Entry 6GZV (electron microscopy, 4.00 A resolution); this record covers chains B and C of the 4 polymer chains in the assembly.

== Chain B ==
Name: Capsid protein VP2
Source organism: Coxsackievirus B3 (strain Nancy)
Notes: EC 3.4.22.29, 3.6.1.15, 3.4.22.28, 2.7.7.48
Reference sequence: P03313 (POLG_CXB3N); residues 1-263 here correspond to UniProt positions 70-332 (UniProt number = residue number + 69)
Chain sequence (263 residues; row label = number of the first residue in the row):
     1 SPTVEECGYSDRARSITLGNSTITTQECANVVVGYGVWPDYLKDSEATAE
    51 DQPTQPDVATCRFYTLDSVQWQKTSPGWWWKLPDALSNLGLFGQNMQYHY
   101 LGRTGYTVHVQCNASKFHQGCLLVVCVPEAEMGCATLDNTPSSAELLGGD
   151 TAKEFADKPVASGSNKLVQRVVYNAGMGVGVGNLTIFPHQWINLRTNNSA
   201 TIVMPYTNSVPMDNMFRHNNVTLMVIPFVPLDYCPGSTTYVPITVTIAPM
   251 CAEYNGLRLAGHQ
Not modelled in the structure: 1-7, 263
UniProt features mapped onto this chain:
  - site: Gln-263 (Cleavage)

== Chain C ==
Name: Capsid protein VP3
Source organism: Coxsackievirus B3 (strain Nancy)
Notes: EC 3.4.22.29, 3.6.1.15, 3.4.22.28, 2.7.7.48
Reference sequence: P03313 (POLG_CXB3N); residues 1-238 here correspond to UniProt positions 333-570 (UniProt number = residue number + 332)
Chain sequence (238 residues; row label = number of the first residue in the row):
     1 GLPTMNTPGSCQFLTSDDFQSPSAMPQYDVTPEMRIPGEVKNLMEIAEVD
    51 SVVPVQNVGEKVNSMEAYQIPVRSNEGSGTQVFGFPLQPGYSSVFSRTLL
   101 GEILNYYTHWSGSIKLTFMFCGSAMATGKFLLAYSPPGAGAPTKRVDAML
   151 GTHVIWDVGLQSSCVLCIPWISQTHYRFVASDEYTAGGFITCWYQTNIVV
   201 PADAQSSCYIMCFVSACNDFSVRLLKDTPFISQQNFFQ
Ligand contacts: FHK (4-[[4-[1,3-bis(oxidanylidene)isoindol-2-yl]phenyl]sulfonylamino]benzoic acid): Gln-233, Gln-234, Asn-235, Phe-236
UniProt features mapped onto this chain:
  - region: Phe-236 to Gln-238 (Amphipathic alpha-helix)
What the authors report for this chain:
  - binding site for FHK: Gln-233 to Phe-236
  - mutagenesis - Q233G, F236G: abolished growth

== How chain B and chain C interact ==
Pairs across the interface - 64 pairs, chain B then chain C:
  Tyr-35(B) with Gly-38(C)
  Val-37(B) with Pro-37(C), hydrophobic
  Glu-46(B) with Met-34(C); Arg-35(C)
  Lys-116(B) with Ala-124(C); Met-125(C)
  Phe-117(B) with Met-125(C), hydrophobic; Asp-203(C)
  Gln-119(B) with Gly-122(C); Ser-123(C), hydrogen bond; Gln-205(C); Ser-207(C), hydrogen bond (side chain-backbone); Cys-208(C); Tyr-209(C)
  Cys-121(B) with Met-119(C), hydrophobic; Cys-121(C), hydrophobic
  Val-172(B) with Met-65(C), hydrophobic
  Tyr-173(B) with Asn-63(C)
  Val-181(B) with Met-65(C), hydrophobic; Tyr-68(C), hydrophobic
  Gly-182(B) with Ser-51(C); Val-52(C), hydrogen bond (backbone-backbone); Tyr-68(C), hydrogen bond (backbone-side chain)
  Asn-183(B) with Arg-97(C), hydrogen bond (side chain-backbone); Thr-98(C); Leu-99(C), hydrogen bond (side chain-backbone)
  Thr-185(B) with Val-49(C); Asp-50(C), hydrogen bond (side chain-backbone); Ser-51(C)
  Ile-186(B) with Ile-46(C), hydrophobic; Leu-99(C), hydrophobic
  Trp-191(B) with Val-52(C), hydrophobic; Phe-213(C), hydrophobic
  Asn-193(B) with Phe-120(C), hydrogen bond (side chain-backbone); Cys-121(C); Ser-162(C), hydrogen bond
  Arg-195(B) with Phe-120(C); Gly-122(C); Ser-123(C), hydrogen bond (side chain-backbone); Ala-124(C); Ala-126(C), hydrogen bond (side chain-backbone); Val-158(C); Gly-159(C); Leu-160(C); Ser-162(C)
  Tyr-206(B) with Pro-37(C)
  Asn-208(B) with Met-34(C); Ile-36(C)
  Ser-209(B) with Met-34(C)
  Val-210(B) with Met-34(C)
  Pro-211(B) with Met-34(C)
  Ile-226(B) with Met-65(C), hydrophobic
  Phe-228(B) with Val-52(C), hydrophobic; Met-65(C), hydrophobic; Tyr-68(C), hydrophobic; Gln-69(C); Met-211(C), hydrophobic
  Val-229(B) with Cys-121(C), hydrophobic; Tyr-209(C), hydrophobic; Met-211(C), hydrophobic
  Pro-230(B) with Gln-69(C)
  Asp-232(B) with Gln-205(C)
  Tyr-233(B) with Gln-205(C)
  Cys-234(B) with Asp-203(C), hydrogen bond (side chain-backbone)
Also at the interface, not in a pair above, chain B (34 interface residues in all): His-118, Thr-196, Pro-205, Thr-207, Pro-227
Also at the interface, not in a pair above, chain C (39 interface residues in all): Ser-64, Ala-202, Ala-204

== In short ==
Chain B and chain C form an interface of 34 and 39 residues respectively; the contacts include 12 hydrogen
bonds. Polar pairs include Gln-119(B)/Ser-123(C), Gln-119(B)/Ser-207(C) and Gly-182(B)/Tyr-68(C). Chain C
binds compound FHK. The paper reports a binding site for FHK at Gln-233(C); Q233G and F236G of chain C abolish
growth.
Chain B is Capsid protein VP2 and chain C is Capsid protein VP3, both from Coxsackievirus B3 (strain Nancy);
the structure, Identification of a druggable VP1-VP3 interprotomer pocket in the capsid of enteroviruses, was
determined by electron microscopy.
